Entry 7B5F (electron microscopy, 2.90 A resolution); this record covers chains A and G of the 6 polymer chains in the assembly.

# Chain A
Name: Echovirus 18 viral protein 1
Organism: Echovirus E18
Notes: EC 3.4.22.29, 3.6.1.15, 3.4.22.28, 2.7.7.48
UniProtKB: Q8V635 (Q8V635_9ENTO); residues 1-287 here correspond to UniProt positions 569-855 (UniProt number = residue number + 568)
Chain sequence (287 residues; each row starts with the number of its first residue):
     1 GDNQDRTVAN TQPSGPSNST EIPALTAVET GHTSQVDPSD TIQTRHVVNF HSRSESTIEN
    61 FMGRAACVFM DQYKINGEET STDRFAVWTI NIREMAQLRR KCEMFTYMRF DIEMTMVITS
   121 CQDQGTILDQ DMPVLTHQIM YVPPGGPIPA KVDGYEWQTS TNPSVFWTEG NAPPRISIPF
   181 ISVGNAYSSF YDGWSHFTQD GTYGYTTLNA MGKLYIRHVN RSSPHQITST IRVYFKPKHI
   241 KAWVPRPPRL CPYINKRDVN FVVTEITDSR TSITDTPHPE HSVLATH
Not modelled in the structure: 1-6, 125-130, 282-287

# Chain G
Name: IgG receptor FcRn large subunit p51
Organism: Homo sapiens
UniProtKB: P55899 (FCGRN_HUMAN); residues 1-267 here correspond to UniProt positions 24-290 (UniProt number = residue number + 23)
Chain sequence (267 residues; numbered 1 to 267; the number before each row is that of its first residue):
     1 AESHLSLLYH LTAVSSPAPG TPAFWVSGWL GPQQYLSYNS LRGEAEPCGA WVWENQVSWY
    61 WEKETTDLRI KEKLFLEAFK ALGGKGPYTL QGLLGCELGP DNTSVPTAKF ALNGEEFMNF
   121 DLKQGTWGGD WPEALAISQR WQQQDKAANK ELTFLLFSCP HRLREHLERG RGNLEWKEPP
   181 SMRLKARPSS PGFSVLTCSA FSFYPPELQL RFLRNGLAAG TGQGDFGPNS DGSFHASSSL
   241 TVKSGDEHHY CCIVQHAGLA QPLRVEL
Not modelled in the structure: 1-5, 20-21, 43-67, 99-103, 171-267
Curated features (UniProtKB/Swiss-Prot):
  - glycosylation: Asn-102 (N-linked (GlcNAc...) asparagine)

# Interface between chain A and chain G
Residue-residue contacts (41):
  Thr-80(A) / Thr-153(G)
  Thr-80(A) / Phe-157(G)
  Thr-82(A) / Lys-146(G)  hydrogen bond (backbone-side chain)
  Thr-82(A) / Asn-149(G)
  Thr-82(A) / Lys-150(G)
  Thr-82(A) / Thr-153(G)
  Asp-83(A) / Lys-146(G)  salt bridge
  Phe-85(A) / Lys-146(G)  hydrogen bond (backbone-side chain)
  Phe-85(A) / Asn-149(G)
  Val-87(A) / Asp-145(G)
  Val-87(A) / Lys-146(G)
  Val-87(A) / Asn-149(G)
  Gly-145(A) / Gln-124(G)
  Gly-146(A) / Gln-124(G)
  Pro-147(A) / Lys-123(G)
  Ile-148(A) / Lys-123(G)
  Ile-148(A) / Gln-124(G)
  Ile-148(A) / Gly-125(G)
  Pro-149(A) / Asn-149(G)  hydrogen bond (backbone-side chain)
  Ala-150(A) / Leu-152(G)  hydrophobic
  Ala-150(A) / Thr-153(G)
  Ala-150(A) / Leu-156(G)  hydrophobic
  Ala-150(A) / Phe-157(G)  hydrophobic
  Lys-151(A) / Phe-157(G)
  Ser-195(A) / Leu-135(G)
  His-196(A) / Asp-130(G)
  His-196(A) / Trp-131(G)
  His-196(A) / Pro-132(G)
  His-196(A) / Leu-135(G)
  Thr-198(A) / Pro-132(G)
  Asp-200(A) / Pro-132(G)
  Gly-201(A) / Pro-132(G)
  Gly-201(A) / Ala-136(G)
  Thr-202(A) / Leu-135(G)
  Thr-202(A) / Ala-136(G)
  Thr-202(A) / Gln-139(G)
  Thr-206(A) / Gln-139(G)
  Tyr-215(A) / Asn-149(G)  hydrogen bond
  Lys-256(A) / Gln-143(G)  hydrogen bond (side chain-backbone)
  Arg-257(A) / Arg-140(G)
  Arg-257(A) / Gln-143(G)
Also at the interface, not in a pair above, chain A (23 interface residues in all): Lys-213
Also at the interface, not in a pair above, chain G (21 interface residues in all): Glu-133, Ser-158

# Overview
23 residues of chain A and 21 residues of chain G are in contact; the contacts include 5 hydrogen bonds and 1
salt bridge. Polar pairs include Asp-83(A)/Lys-146(G), Thr-82(A)/Lys-146(G) and Phe-85(A)/Lys-146(G).
Here chain A is Echovirus 18 viral protein 1 (Echovirus E18) and chain G is IgG receptor FcRn large subunit
p51 (Homo sapiens). Entry 7B5F (Structure of echovirus 18 in complex with neonatal Fc receptor) was determined
by electron microscopy.
